PDB entry 4FJC | X-ray diffraction, 2.83 A resolution | chains C and D of the 8 polymer chains in the assembly

[Chain C]
Molecule: SAGA-associated factor 11
Organism: Saccharomyces cerevisiae
Notes: fragment: UNP Residues Sgf11 1-72
UniProt: Q03067 (SGF11_YEAST); numbering as in UniProt (aligned over 1-99)
Sequence (99 residues; row label = number of the first residue in the row):
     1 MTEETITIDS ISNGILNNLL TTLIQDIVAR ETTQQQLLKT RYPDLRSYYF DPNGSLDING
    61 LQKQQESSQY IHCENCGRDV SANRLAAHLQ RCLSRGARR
Unresolved in the structure: 1-2, 46-99
Swiss-Prot annotation at these positions:
  - zinc finger: Ile71 to Cys92 (SGF11-type)
  - binding site (Zn(2+)): Cys73, Cys76, His88, Cys92
  - mutagenesis: Ile15 (I15A: Moerately decreases the affinity of SGF11 for SUS1), Asn18 (N18NA: Causes a dramatic decrease in the affinity of SGF11 for SUS1), Leu19 (L19LA: Causes a dramatic decrease in the affinity of SGF11 for SUS1), Asp57 (D57A: Reduces deubiquitination activity of the SAGA DUB module; when associated with A-60), Gly60 (G60A: Reduces deubiquitination activity of the SAGA DUB module; when associated with A-57), Arg84 (R84A: No effect), Leu85 (L85D: Strongly reduces deubiquitination activity of the SAGA DUB module), Ala86 (A86D: Moderately impairs deubiquitination activity of the SAGA DUB module), Leu89 (L89D: Strongly reduces deubiquitination activity of the SAGA DUB module), Arg91 (R91A: No effect)
From the paper describing this entry:
  - conformationally variable residues (order/disorder transition): Arg46 to His72

[Chain D]
Molecule: SAGA-associated factor 73
Organism: Saccharomyces cerevisiae
UniProt: P53165 (SGF73_YEAST); residue numbers follow UniProt; this construct covers 1-96
Sequence (96 residues; row label = number of the first residue in the row):
     1 MRSGDAEIKG IKPKVIEEYS LSQGSGPSND SWKSLMSSAK DTPLQYDHMN RESLKKYFNP
    61 NAQLIEDPLD KPIQYRVCEK CGKPLALTAI VDHLEN
Unresolved in the structure: 1-4, 24-25
Ion coordination: Zn2+: Cys78, Cys81, His93
Swiss-Prot annotation at these positions:
  - binding site (Zn(2+)): Cys78, Cys81, His93

[Interface between chain C and chain D]
Residue-residue contacts - 12 pairs, chain C then chain D:
  Ile6(C) - Glu7(D)
  Ile6(C) - Ile8(D)  hydrogen bond (backbone-backbone)
  Thr7(C) - Asp5(D)  hydrogen bond (side chain-backbone)
  Thr7(C) - Ala6(D)  hydrogen bond (side chain-backbone)
  Thr7(C) - Ile8(D)
  Ile8(C) - Ala6(D)  hydrogen bond (backbone-backbone)
  Ile8(C) - Ile8(D)
  Asp9(C) - Asp5(D)  hydrogen bond (side chain-backbone)
  Arg30(C) - Asp70(D)  salt bridge
  Gln34(C) - Asp70(D)
  Gln34(C) - Lys71(D)
  Gln34(C) - Pro72(D)
Also at the interface, not in a pair above, chain C (8 interface residues in all): Thr5, Leu38

[In short]
8 residues of chain C face 7 of chain D across their interface; the contacts include 5 hydrogen bonds and 1
salt bridge. Polar pairs include Arg30(C)-Asp70(D), Thr7(C)-Asp5(D) and Thr7(C)-Ala6(D). From UniProt: 4
Zn2+-binding residues and 10 mutagenesis sites on chain C; 3 Zn2+-binding residues on chain D. From the paper:
conformational variability at Arg46(C).
Here chain C is SAGA-associated factor 11 and chain D is SAGA-associated factor 73, both from Saccharomyces
cerevisiae. Entry 4FJC (Structure of the SAGA Ubp8/Sgf11(1-72, Delta-ZnF)/Sus1/Sgf73 DUB module) was
determined by X-ray diffraction together with 4FIP and 4FK5 from the same study.
